Entry 7MXR (X-ray diffraction, 3.10 A resolution); this record covers chains Z and A of the 3 polymer chains in the assembly.

[Chain Z]
Molecule: Exonuclease 1
Organism: Homo sapiens
Notes: EC 3.1.-.-
UniProt: Q9UQ84 (EXO1_HUMAN); residue numbers follow UniProt; this construct covers 1-352
Chain sequence (358 residues; row label = number of the first residue in the row):
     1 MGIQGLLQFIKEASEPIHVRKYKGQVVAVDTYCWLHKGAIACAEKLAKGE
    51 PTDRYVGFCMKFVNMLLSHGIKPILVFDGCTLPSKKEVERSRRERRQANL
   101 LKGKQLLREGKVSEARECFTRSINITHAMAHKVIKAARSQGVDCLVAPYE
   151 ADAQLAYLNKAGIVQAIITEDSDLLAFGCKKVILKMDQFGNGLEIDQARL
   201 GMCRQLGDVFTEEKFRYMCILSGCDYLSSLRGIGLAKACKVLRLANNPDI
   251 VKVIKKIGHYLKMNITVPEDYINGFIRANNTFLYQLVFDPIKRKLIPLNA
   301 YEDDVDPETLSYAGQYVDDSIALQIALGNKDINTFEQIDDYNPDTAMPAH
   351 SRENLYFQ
Unresolved in the structure: 1, 347-354, 357-358
Sequence notes: expression tag (353-358)
Metal / ion sites: Mn2+ site 1: Glu89 (shared with 1 residue of chain B); Mn2+ site 2: Asp152, Asp171, Asp173 (shared with 1 residue of chain B); Mn2+ site 3: Asp152 (shared with 2 residues of chain B); Na+: Ser222, Ser229, Ile233 (shared with DT4(A) of chain A)
Curated features (UniProtKB/Swiss-Prot):
  - binding site (Mg(2+)): Asp30, Asp78, Glu150, Asp152, Asp171, Asp173, Asp225, Asp270
  - natural variant: Glu109 (E109K: Abrogates exonuclease activity)
  - mutagenesis: Asp78 (D78A: Abrogates double-stranded DNA exonuclease activity and endonuclease activity against 5'-overhanging flap structures. Also reduces DNA-binding to 5'-overhanging flap structures), Asp173 (D173A: Abrogates double-stranded DNA exonuclease activity and endonuclease activity against 5'-overhanging flap structures. No effect on DNA-binding to 5'-overhanging flap structures), Asp225 (D225A: Abrogates double-stranded DNA exonuclease activity and endonuclease activity against 5'-overhanging flap structures. Also enhances DNA-binding to 5'-overhanging flap structures)

[Chain A]
Molecule: 13-nt DNA strand
Sequence (13 nucleotides; row label = number of the first residue in the row):
     1 CGCTAGTCGACAT
Metal / ion sites: Na+: DT4 (shared with Ser222(Z), Ser229(Z), Ile233(Z) of chain Z)

[Interface between chain Z and chain A]
Contacting residue pairs (24):
  Lys37(Z) with DA10(A), base contact; DC11(A), sugar contact
  Ile40(Z) with DA10(A), base contact; DC11(A), base contact
  Ala41(Z) with DC11(A), base contact; DA12(A), sugar contact
  Arg54(Z) with DT13(A), salt bridge to the phosphate
  Phe58(Z) with DC11(A), phosphate contact; DA12(A), phosphate contact
  Arg121(Z) with DC8(A), base contact; DG9(A), hydrogen bond to the base
  Ser229(Z) with DT4(A), phosphate contact
  Leu230(Z) with DT4(A), phosphate contact
  Arg231(Z) with DT4(A), sugar contact
  Gly232(Z) with DC3(A), hydrogen bond to the phosphate; DT4(A), hydrogen bond to the phosphate
  Ile233(Z) with DC3(A), hydrogen bond to the phosphate; DT4(A), hydrogen bond to the phosphate
  Gly234(Z) with DC3(A), hydrogen bond to the phosphate
  Leu235(Z) with DC3(A), phosphate contact
  Ala236(Z) with DG2(A), sugar contact; DC3(A), hydrogen bond to the phosphate
  Lys237(Z) with DG2(A), phosphate contact; DC3(A), hydrogen bond to the phosphate
Also at the interface, not in a pair above, chain Z (19 interface residues in all): His36, Arg116, Glu117, Ala238

[Overview]
The interface between chain Z and chain A involves 19 residues on one side and 9 on the other; the contacts
include 8 hydrogen bonds and 1 salt bridge. Among the polar pairs are Arg121(Z)-DG9(A), Gly232(Z)-DC3(A) and
Gly232(Z)-DT4(A).
Here chain Z is Exonuclease 1 (Homo sapiens) and chain A is a 13-nt DNA strand. Entry 7MXR (Crystal structure
of human exonuclease 1 Exo1 (WT) in complex with 5' recessed-end DNA (r-2)) was determined by X-ray
diffraction.
